PDB entry 6ZHB | electron crystallography, 3.25 A resolution | chains A and B of the 4 polymer chains in the assembly

# Chain A
Name: Insulin
From: Bos taurus
Reference sequence: P01317 (INS_BOVIN); residues 1-21 here correspond to UniProt positions 85-105 (UniProt number = residue number + 84)
Chain sequence (21 residues; numbered 1 to 21; the number before each row is that of its first residue):
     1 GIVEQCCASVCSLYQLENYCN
Disulfide bonds: Cys6-Cys11

# Chain B
Name: Insulin
From: Bos taurus
Reference sequence: P01317 (INS_BOVIN); residues 1-30 here correspond to UniProt positions 25-54 (UniProt number = residue number + 24)
Chain sequence (30 residues; row label = number of the first residue in the row):
     1 FVNQHLCGSHLVEALYLVCGERGFFYTPKA
Not modelled in the structure: 29-30

# Interface between chain A and chain B
Cross-chain cystine bridges: Cys7(A)-Cys7(B), Cys20(A)-Cys19(B)
Residue-residue contacts (30; chain A residue first):
  Val3(A) with Leu11(B); Thr27(B); Pro28(B), hydrophobic
  Glu4(A) with Pro28(B)
  Cys6(A) with His5(B); Leu6(B)
  Cys7(A) with His5(B), hydrogen bond (backbone-side chain); Leu6(B); Cys7(B), disulfide
  Ser9(A) with His5(B)
  Val10(A) with Asn3(B); Gln4(B)
  Cys11(A) with Asn3(B); Gln4(B), hydrogen bond (backbone-backbone)
  Leu13(A) with Phe1(B), hydrophobic; Val2(B)
  Tyr14(A) with Phe1(B)
  Leu16(A) with Leu11(B), hydrophobic; Leu15(B)
  Glu17(A) with Val18(B); Arg22(B), salt bridge
  Tyr19(A) with Phe24(B); Phe25(B), hydrogen bond (backbone-backbone)
  Cys20(A) with Cys19(B), disulfide; Arg22(B); Gly23(B)
  Asn21(A) with Arg22(B); Gly23(B); Phe24(B); Phe25(B)
Also at the interface, not in a pair above, chain A (15 interface residues in all): Ser12
Also at the interface, not in a pair above, chain B (18 interface residues in all): Tyr26

# In short
Chain A and chain B form an interface of 15 and 18 residues respectively; the contacts include 2 disulfide
bonds, 3 hydrogen bonds and 1 salt bridge. Polar contacts include Glu17(A)-Arg22(B), Cys7(A)-His5(B) and
Cys11(A)-Gln4(B).
Here chain A is Insulin and chain B is Insulin, both from Bos taurus. Entry 6ZHB (3D electron diffraction
structure of bovine insulin) was determined by electron crystallography.
